1DU3 - chains B and D of the 6 polymer chains in the assembly; structure by X-ray diffraction, 2.20 A resolution.

== Chain B ==
Name: Death receptor 5
Source organism: Homo sapiens
Notes: fragment: extracellular domain
Reference sequence: O14763 (TR10B_HUMAN); residues 1-130 here correspond to UniProt positions 54-183 (UniProt number = residue number + 53)
Sequence (130 residues; row label = number of the first residue in the row):
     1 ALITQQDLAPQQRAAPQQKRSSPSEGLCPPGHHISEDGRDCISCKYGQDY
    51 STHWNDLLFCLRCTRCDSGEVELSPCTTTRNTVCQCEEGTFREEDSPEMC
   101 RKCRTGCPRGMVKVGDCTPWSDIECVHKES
Not modelled in the structure: 1-20
Cystine bridges: Cys-28/Cys-41, Cys-44/Cys-60, Cys-63/Cys-76, Cys-66/Cys-84, Cys-86/Cys-100, Cys-103/Cys-117, Cys-107/Cys-125

== Chain D ==
Name: Tnf-related apoptosis inducing ligand
Source organism: Homo sapiens
Reference sequence: P50591 (TNF10_HUMAN); residues 114-281 here = UniProt positions 114-281
Sequence (168 residues; row label = number of the first residue in the row):
   114 VRERGPQRVAAHITGTRGRSNTLSSPNSKNEKALGRKINSWESSRSGHSF
   164 LSNLHLRNGELVIHEKGFYYIYSQTYFRFQEEIKENTKNDKQMVQYIYKY
   214 TSYPDPILLMKSARNSCWSKDAEYGLYSIYQGGIFELKENDRIFVSVTNE
   264 HLIDMDHEASFFGAFLVG
Not modelled in the structure: 114-119, 136-145
Ion coordination: Zn2+: Cys-230 (shared with 1 residue of chain E; 1 residue of chain F)
UniProt features mapped onto this chain:
  - binding site (Zn(2+)): Cys-230

== How chain B and chain D interact ==
Contacting residue pairs (31):
  Thr-52(B) with Tyr-216(D), hydrogen bond (backbone-side chain)
  His-53(B) with Tyr-216(D); Pro-217(D); Asp-218(D), salt bridge
  Asn-55(B) with Tyr-216(D)
  Asp-56(B) with Ser-215(D), hydrogen bond
  Leu-57(B) with Tyr-216(D), hydrophobic
  Leu-61(B) with Tyr-216(D)
  Glu-94(B) with Arg-149(D), salt bridge
  Asp-95(B) with Gln-205(D); Thr-261(D); Asn-262(D), hydrogen bond (side chain-backbone)
  Ser-96(B) with Gln-205(D)
  Pro-97(B) with Leu-147(D), hydrophobic; Gln-205(D); Tyr-209(D)
  Glu-98(B) with Gln-205(D), hydrogen bond (backbone-side chain); Tyr-209(D), hydrogen bond; Lys-224(D), salt bridge
  Met-99(B) with Gln-205(D), hydrogen bond (backbone-side chain)
  Arg-101(B) with Lys-201(D); Asp-203(D), salt bridge; Gln-205(D)
  Lys-102(B) with Lys-201(D)
  Arg-104(B) with Asn-199(D), hydrogen bond (side chain-backbone); Thr-200(D); Lys-201(D)
  Cys-107(B) with Asn-199(D)
  Pro-108(B) with Asn-199(D)
  Met-111(B) with Asn-199(D), hydrogen bond
  Cys-125(B) with Asn-199(D)
Interface residues without a listed pair, chain B (22 interface residues in all): Ser-51, Trp-54, Arg-109
Interface residues without a listed pair, chain D (18 interface residues in all): Val-207, Ile-220, His-264

== Summary ==
Chain B and chain D form an interface of 22 and 18 residues respectively, with 8 hydrogen bonds and 4 salt
bridges. Polar contacts include His-53(B)/Asp-218(D), Glu-94(B)/Arg-149(D) and Glu-98(B)/Lys-224(D). From
UniProt: Zn2+-binding residue Cys-230(D) on chain D.
Chain B is Death receptor 5 and chain D is Tnf-related apoptosis inducing ligand, both from Homo sapiens; the
structure, Crystal structure of TRAIL-SDR5, was determined by X-ray diffraction.
